Entry 4K86 (X-ray diffraction, 2.40 A resolution); this record covers chain A.

Chain A:
Name: Proline--tRNA ligase
From: Homo sapiens
Notes: EC 6.1.1.15
UniProtKB: P07814 (SYEP_HUMAN); residues 0-512 here correspond to UniProt positions 1000-1512 (UniProt number = residue number + 1000)
Chain sequence (535 residues; each row starts with the number of its first residue; numbers below 1 keep their minus sign (Met-22 is residue -22)):
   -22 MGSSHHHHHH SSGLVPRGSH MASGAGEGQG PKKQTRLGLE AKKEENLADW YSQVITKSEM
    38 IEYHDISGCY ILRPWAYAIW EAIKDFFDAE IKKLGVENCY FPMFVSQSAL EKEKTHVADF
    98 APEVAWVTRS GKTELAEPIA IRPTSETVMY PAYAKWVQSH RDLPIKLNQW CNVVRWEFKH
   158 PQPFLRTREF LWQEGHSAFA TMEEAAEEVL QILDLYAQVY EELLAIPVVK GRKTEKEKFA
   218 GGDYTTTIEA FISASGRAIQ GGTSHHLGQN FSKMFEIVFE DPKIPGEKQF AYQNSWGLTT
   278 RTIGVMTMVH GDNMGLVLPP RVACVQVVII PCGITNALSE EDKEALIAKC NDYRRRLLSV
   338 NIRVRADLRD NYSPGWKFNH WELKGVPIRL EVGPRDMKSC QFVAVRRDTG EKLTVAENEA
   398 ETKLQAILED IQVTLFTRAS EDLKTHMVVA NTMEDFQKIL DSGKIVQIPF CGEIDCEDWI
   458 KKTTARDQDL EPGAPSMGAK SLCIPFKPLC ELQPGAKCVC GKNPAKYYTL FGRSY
Not modelled in the structure: -22 to 15, 465-473
Construct notes: expression tag (-22 to -1)
Metal / ion sites: Zn2+: Cys448, Cys453, Cys495, Cys497
Reported in the primary citation:
  - Zn2+ coordination: Cys448, Cys453, Cys495, Cys497
  - self-association interface (contacts with another copy of this molecule); pairs are residue here / residue on that copy: Val101-Gly108 (backbone contact), Thr105-Thr105 (hydrogen bond), Val101
  - conformationally variable residues (order/disorder transition): Arg119
  - mutagenesis - F97A, R152L: abolished catalytic activity
  - mutagenesis - F97W, R152K: increased catalytic activity

Summary:
Cys448, Cys453, Cys495 and Cys497 coordinate Zn2+. The paper reports that F97A and R152L abolish catalytic
activity; Zn2+ coordination by Cys448, Cys453 and Cys495 among others; 4 substitutions were tested in all.
Chain A is Proline--tRNA ligase (Homo sapiens); the structure, Crystal structure of human prolyl-tRNA
synthetase (apo form), was determined by X-ray diffraction together with 4K87 and 4K88 from the same study.
